Entry 9MNA (electron microscopy, 3.77 A resolution); this record covers chains A and E of the 6 polymer chains in the assembly.

Chain A:
Molecule: Transcription elongation factor, mitochondrial
From: Homo sapiens
UniProtKB: Q96QE5 (TEFM_HUMAN); numbering as in UniProt (aligned over 1-360)
Amino-acid sequence (360 residues; each row starts with the number of its first residue):
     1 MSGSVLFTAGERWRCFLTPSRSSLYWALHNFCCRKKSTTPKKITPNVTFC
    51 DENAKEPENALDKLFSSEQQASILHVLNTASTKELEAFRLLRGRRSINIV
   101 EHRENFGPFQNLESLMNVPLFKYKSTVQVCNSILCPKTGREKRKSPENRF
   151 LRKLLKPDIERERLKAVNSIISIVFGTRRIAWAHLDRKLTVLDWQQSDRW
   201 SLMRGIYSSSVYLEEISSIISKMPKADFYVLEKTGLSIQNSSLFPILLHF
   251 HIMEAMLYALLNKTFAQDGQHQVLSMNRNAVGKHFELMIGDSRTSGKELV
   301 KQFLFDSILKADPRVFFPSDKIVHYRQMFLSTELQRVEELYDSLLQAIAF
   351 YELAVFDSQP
Disordered / not traced: 1-148, 306-312, 358-360
Curated features (UniProtKB/Swiss-Prot):
  - natural variant: Arg34 (R34W: In COXPD58; uncertain significance), Pro157 (P157A: In COXPD58), Ile159 (I159K: In COXPD58), Glu162 to Arg163 (deletion: In COXPD58), Lys188 (K188R: In COXPD58; uncertain significance)

Chain E:
Molecule: DNA-directed RNA polymerase, mitochondrial
From: Homo sapiens
Notes: EC 2.7.7.6
UniProtKB: O00411 (RPOM_HUMAN); residue numbers follow UniProt; this construct covers 1-1230
Amino-acid sequence (1230 residues; row label = number of the first residue in the row):
     1 MSALCWGRGAAGLKRALRPCGRPGLPGKEGTAGGVCGPRRSSSASPQEQD
    51 QDRRKDWGHVELLEVLQARVRQLQAESVSEVVVNRVDVARLPECGSGDGS
   101 LQPPRKVQMGAKDATPVPCGRWAKILEKDKRTQQMRMQRLKAKLQMPFQS
   151 GEFKALTRRLQVEPRLLSKQMAGCLEDCTRQAPESPWEEQLARLLQEAPG
   201 KLSLDVEQAPSGQHSQAQLSGQQQRLLAFFKCCLLTDQLPLAHHLLVVHH
   251 GQRQKRKLLTLDMYNAVMLGWARQGAFKELVYVLFMVKDAGLTPDLLSYA
   301 AALQCMGRQDQDAGTIERCLEQMSQEGLKLQALFTAVLLSEEDRATVLKA
   351 VHKVKPTFSLPPQLPPPVNTSKLLRDVYAKDGRVSYPKLHLPLKTLQCLF
   401 EKQLHMELASRVCVVSVEKPTLPSKEVKHARKTLKTLRDQWEKALCRALR
   451 ETKNRLEREVYEGRFSLYPFLCLLDEREVVRMLLQVLQALPAQGESFTTL
   501 ARELSARTFSRHVVQRQRVSGQVQALQNHYRKYLCLLASDAEVPEPCLPR
   551 QYWEELGAPEALREQPWPLPVQMELGKLLAEMLVQATQMPCSLDKPHRSS
   601 RLVPVLYHVYSFRNVQQIGILKPHPAYVQLLEKAAEPTLTFEAVDVPMLC
   651 PPLPWTSPHSGAFLLSPTKLMRTVEGATQHQELLETCPPTALHGALDALT
   701 QLGNCAWRVNGRVLDLVLQLFQAKGCPQLGVPAPPSEAPQPPEAHLPHSA
   751 APARKAELRRELAHCQKVAREMHSLRAEALYRLSLAQHLRDRVFWLPHNM
   801 DFRGRTYPCPPHFNHLGSDVARALLEFAQGRPLGPHGLDWLKIHLVNLTG
   851 LKKREPLRKRLAFAEEVMDDILDSADQPLTGRKWWMGAEEPWQTLACCME
   901 VANAVRASDPAAYVSHLPVHQDGSCNGLQHYAALGRDSVGAASVNLEPSD
   951 VPQDVYSGVAAQVEVFRRQDAQRGMRVAQVLEGFITRKVVKQTVMTVVYG
  1001 VTRYGGRLQIEKRLRELSDFPQEFVWEASHYLVRQVFKSLQEMFSGTRAI
  1051 QHWLTESARLISHMGSVVEWVTPLGVPVIQPYRLDSKVKQIGGGIQSITY
  1101 THNGDISRKPNTRKQKNGFPPNFIHSLDSSHMMLTALHCYRKGLTFVSVH
  1151 DCYWTHAADVSVMNQVCREQFVRLHSEPILQDLSRFLVKRFCSEPQKILE
  1201 ASQLKETLQAVPKPGAFDLEQVKRSTYFFS
Disordered / not traced: 1-219, 741-747, 1086-1106
Curated features (UniProtKB/Swiss-Prot):
  - active site: Asp922, Lys991, Asp1151
  - natural variant: Gln149 to Ser1230 (deletion: In COXPD55), His250 (H250D: In COXPD55), Pro566 (P566S: In COXPD55), Ser611 (S611F: In COXPD55), Phe641 (F641L: In COXPD55), Pro742 to Pro747 (deletion: In COXPD55), Pro810 (P810S: In COXPD55; uncertain significance), Asp870 (D870N: In COXPD55; uncertain significance), Cys925 to Ser1230 (deletion: In COXPD55), Arg1013 (R1013C: In COXPD55), Ser1193 (S1193F: In COXPD55)
Metal / ion sites: Mg2+: Gly923, Asp1151 (together with ATP)
Residues lining bound ligands: ATP (adenosine-5'-triphosphate): Lys853, Asp922, Gly923, Ser924, Cys925, Asn926, Gly927, Tyr956, Arg987, Lys991, Gln992, Met995, Tyr999, His1125, Asp1151

How chain A and chain E interact:
Contacting residue pairs - 24 pairs, chain A then chain E:
  Thr177(A) with Gln617(E)
  Arg178(A) with Val615(E); Gln616(E)
  Thr234(A) with Phe612(E)
  Leu236(A) with Phe612(E), hydrophobic
  Ser242(A) with Asn614(E), hydrogen bond
  Leu243(A) with Phe612(E); Arg613(E); Asn614(E)
  Ile246(A) with Val615(E)
  Phe250(A) with Gln617(E)
  Ile289(A) with His624(E); Pro625(E)
  Ser292(A) with Val609(E)
  Arg293(A) with Val609(E)
  Thr294(A) with Tyr607(E); His608(E); Val609(E)
  Ser295(A) with His608(E), hydrogen bond (backbone-backbone)
  Lys297(A) with His608(E)
  Arg336(A) with His608(E), hydrogen bond
  Glu338(A) with His608(E); Tyr610(E)
  Glu339(A) with Tyr610(E), hydrogen bond
Also at the interface, not in a pair above, chain A (22 interface residues in all): Arg278, Gly290, Glu298, Glu333, Leu334
Also at the interface, not in a pair above, chain E (16 interface residues in all): Phe497, Lys577, Glu581, Gly619

In short:
Chain A and chain E form an interface of 22 and 16 residues respectively; the contacts include 4 hydrogen
bonds. Among the polar pairs are Ser242(A)-Asn614(E), Arg336(A)-His608(E) and Glu339(A)-Tyr610(E). Ligands of
chain E: ATP. From UniProt: 3 active-site residues on chain E.
Here chain A is Transcription elongation factor, mitochondrial and chain E is DNA-directed RNA polymerase,
mitochondrial, both from Homo sapiens. Entry 9MNA (Structure of the human mitochondrial promoter-initiated
transcription elongation complex with TEFM, pEC9-TEFM) was determined by electron microscopy (same publication
as 9MN4, 9MN5, 9MN6, 9MN7, 9MN8 and 9MN9).
